8H5Z - chain B; structure by X-ray diffraction, 3.00 A resolution.

Chain B:
Protein: Putative DNA repair helicase RadD
From: Escherichia coli K-12
Notes: EC 3.6.4.12
UniProt: P33919 (RADD_ECOLI); residue numbers follow UniProt; this construct covers 1-586
Chain sequence (586 residues; numbered 1 to 586; the number before each row is that of its first residue):
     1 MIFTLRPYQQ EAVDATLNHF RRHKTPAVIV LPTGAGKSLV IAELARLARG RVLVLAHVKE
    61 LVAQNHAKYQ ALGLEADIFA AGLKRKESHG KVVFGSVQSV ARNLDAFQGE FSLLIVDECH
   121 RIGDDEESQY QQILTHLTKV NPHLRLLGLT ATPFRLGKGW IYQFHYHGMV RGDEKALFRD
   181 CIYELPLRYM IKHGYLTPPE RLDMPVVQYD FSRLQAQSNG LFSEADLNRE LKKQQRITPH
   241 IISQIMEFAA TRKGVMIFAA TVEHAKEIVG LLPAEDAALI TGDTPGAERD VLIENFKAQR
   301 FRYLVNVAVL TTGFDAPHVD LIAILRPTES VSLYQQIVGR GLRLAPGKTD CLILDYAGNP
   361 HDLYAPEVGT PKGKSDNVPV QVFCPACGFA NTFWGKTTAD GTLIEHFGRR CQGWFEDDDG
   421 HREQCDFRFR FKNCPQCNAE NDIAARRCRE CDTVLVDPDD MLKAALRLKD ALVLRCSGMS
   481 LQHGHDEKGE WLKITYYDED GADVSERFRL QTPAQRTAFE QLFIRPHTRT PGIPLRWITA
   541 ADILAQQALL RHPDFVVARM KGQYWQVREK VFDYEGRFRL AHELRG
Unresolved in the structure: 83-88, 125-128, 443-451, 575-586
Metal / ion sites: Zn2+: Cys384, Cys387, Cys411, Cys425
Residues lining bound ligands: ATP-gamma-S (AGS; phosphothiophosphoric acid-adenylate ester): Thr4, Leu5, Arg6, Gln9, Pro32, Thr33, Gly34, Ala35, Gly36, Lys37, Ser38, Leu39, Lys68, Arg343, Leu344
What the authors report for this chain:
  - binding site for ATP-gamma-S: Arg6, Gln9, Gly34, Gly36, Lys37, Lys68, Arg343
  - catalytic residues: Lys37, Asp117 (proposed by the authors, not directly observed)
  - mutagenesis - G34E, G36E, K37A, D117R, R343A: abolished catalytic activity on ATP
  - mutagenesis - K68A: increased catalytic activity on ATP
  - mutagenesis - R6A: unchanged catalytic activity on ATP
  - mutagenesis - F393A, K396A, F407A, R428A, K488A, K493A, R507A: decreased binding to DNA

Summary:
Chain B binds ATP-gamma-S. Cys384, Cys387, Cys411 and Cys425 form the Zn2+ site. The paper reports catalytic
residues Lys37 and Asp117; F393A, K396A and F407A, among others, reduce binding to DNA; 14 substitutions were
tested in all.
Chain B is Putative DNA repair helicase RadD (Escherichia coli K-12); the structure, Crystal structure of
RadD/ATP analogue complex, was determined by X-ray diffraction together with 8H5Y from the same study.
